Entry 8YOD (electron microscopy, 6.80 A resolution (low resolution: residue-level contacts below are approximate; hydrogen-bond / salt-bridge calls are withheld)); this record covers chains C and B of the 4 polymer chains in the assembly.

# Chain C
Protein: DNA topoisomerase (ATP-hydrolyzing)
Source organism: Enterobacteria phage T6
Notes: EC 5.6.2.2
UniProtKB: A0A346FJ89 (A0A346FJ89_BPT6); residue numbers follow UniProt; this construct covers 1-605
Amino-acid sequence (611 residues; each row starts with the number of its first residue):
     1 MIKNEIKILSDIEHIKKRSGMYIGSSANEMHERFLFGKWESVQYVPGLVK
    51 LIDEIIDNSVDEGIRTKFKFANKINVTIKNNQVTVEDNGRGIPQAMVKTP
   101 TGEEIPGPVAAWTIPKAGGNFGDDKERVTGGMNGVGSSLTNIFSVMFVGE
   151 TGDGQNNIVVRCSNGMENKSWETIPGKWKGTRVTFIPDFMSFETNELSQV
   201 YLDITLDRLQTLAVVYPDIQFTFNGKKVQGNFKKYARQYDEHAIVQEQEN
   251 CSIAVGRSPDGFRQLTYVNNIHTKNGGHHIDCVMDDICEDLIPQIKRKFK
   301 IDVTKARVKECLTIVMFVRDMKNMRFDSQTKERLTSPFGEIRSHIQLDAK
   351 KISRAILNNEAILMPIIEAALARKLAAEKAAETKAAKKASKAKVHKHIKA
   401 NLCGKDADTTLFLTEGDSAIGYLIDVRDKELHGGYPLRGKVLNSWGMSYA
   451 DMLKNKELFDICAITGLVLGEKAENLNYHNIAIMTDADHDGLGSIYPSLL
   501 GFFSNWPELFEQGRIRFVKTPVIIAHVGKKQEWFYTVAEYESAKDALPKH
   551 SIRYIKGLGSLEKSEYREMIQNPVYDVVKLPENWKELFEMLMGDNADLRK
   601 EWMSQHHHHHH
Disordered / not traced: 593-611
Construct notes: expression tag (606-611)
Small-molecule neighbours: AMP-PNP (ANP; phosphoaminophosphonic acid-adenylate ester): Glu54, Asn58, Asp61, Glu62, Ile92, Ala111, Trp112, Ala117, Gly118, Gly119, Asn120, Gly131, Met132, Asn133, Gly134, Val135, Gly136, Ser137, Thr181, Lys331

# Chain B
Protein: DNA topoisomerase medium subunit
Source organism: Escherichia phage T4
Notes: EC 5.6.2.2
UniProtKB: P07065 (TOP5_BPT4); residues 1-442 here = UniProt positions 1-442
Amino-acid sequence (452 residues; each row starts with the number of its first residue):
     1 MQLNNRDLKSIIDNEALAYAMYTVENRAIPNMIDGFKPVQRFVIARALDL
    51 ARGNKDKFHKLASIAGGVADLGYHHGENSAQDAGALMANTWNNNFPLLDG
   101 QGNFGSRTVQKAAASRYIFARVSKNFYNVYKDTEYAPVHQDKEHIPPAFY
   151 LPIIPTVLLNGVSGIATGYATYILPHSVSSVKKAVLQALQGKKVTKPKVE
   201 FPEFRGEVVEIDGQYEIRGTYKFTSRTQMHITEIPYKYDRETYVSKILDP
   251 LENKGFITWDDACGEHGFGFKVKFRKEYSLSDNEEERHAKIMKDFGLIER
   301 RSQNITVINEKGKLQVYDNVVDLIKDFVEVRKTYVQKRIDNKIKETESAF
   351 RLAFAKAHFIKKVISGEIVVQGKTRKELTEELSKIDMYSSYVDKLVGMNI
   401 FHMTSDEAKKLAEEAKAKKEENEYWKTTDVVTEYTKDLEEIKHHHHHHHH
   451 HH
Disordered / not traced: 1-9, 443-452
Construct notes: expression tag (443-452)
UniProt features mapped onto this chain:
  - active site: Tyr117 (O-(5'-phospho-DNA)-tyrosine intermediate)

# Chain C / chain B interface
Residue-residue contacts (5):
  Val537(C) - His74(B)
  Val537(C) - Glu143(B)
  Glu541(C) - Lys142(B)
  Lys544(C) - Lys142(B)
  Lys556(C) - Ala69(B)
Also at the interface, not in a pair above, chain C (6 interface residues in all): His489, Tyr554
Also at the interface, not in a pair above, chain B (6 interface residues in all): Gly66, Gly76

# Summary
Chain C and chain B each contribute 6 residues to their interface. Chain C binds AMP-PNP. Curated annotation
(UniProt) lists active-site residue Tyr117(B) on chain B.
Here chain C is DNA topoisomerase (ATP-hydrolyzing) (Enterobacteria phage T6) and chain B is DNA topoisomerase
medium subunit (Escherichia phage T4). Entry 8YOD (structure of phage T6 apo full-length topoisomerase II) was
determined by electron microscopy together with 8YLU, 8YO3, 8YO4, 8YO5, 8YO7 and 8YON from the same study.
